9E1R - chains E and J of the 11 polymer chains in the assembly; structure by electron microscopy, 3.10 A resolution.

Chain E:
Name: Histone H3.2
From: Xenopus laevis
Reference sequence: P84233 (H32_XENLA); residues 0-135 here correspond to UniProt positions 1-136 (UniProt number = residue number + 1)
Chain sequence (136 residues; each row starts with the number of its first residue; numbering starts at 0):
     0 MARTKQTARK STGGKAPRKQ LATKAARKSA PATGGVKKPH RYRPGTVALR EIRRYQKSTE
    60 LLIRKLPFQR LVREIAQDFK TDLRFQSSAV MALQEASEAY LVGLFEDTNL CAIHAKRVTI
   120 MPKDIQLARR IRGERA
Not modelled in the structure: 0-37, 134-135

Chain J:
Molecule: 152-nt DNA strand
From: Homo sapiens
Sequence (152 nucleotides; numbered -75 to 76; the number before each row is that of its first residue; numbers below 1 keep their minus sign (DC-75 is residue -75)):
   -75 CCCTGGAGAA TCCCGGTGCC GAGGCCGCTC AATTGGTCGT AGACAGCTCT AGCACCGCTT
   -15 AAACGCACGT ACGCGCTGTC CCCCGCGTTT TAACCGCCAA GGGGATTACT CCCTAGTCTC
    45 CAGGCACGTG TCAGATATAT ACATCCTGTG CA

Interface between chain E and chain J:
Pairs across the interface - 24 pairs, chain E then chain J:
  His39(E) - DG-68(J)  sugar contact
  Arg40(E) - DG9(J)  hydrogen bond to the base
  Arg40(E) - DC10(J)  sugar contact
  Tyr41(E) - DG-68(J)  hydrogen bond to the sugar
  Tyr41(E) - DA-67(J)  sugar contact
  Tyr41(E) - DG9(J)  sugar contact
  Tyr41(E) - DC10(J)  hydrogen bond to the phosphate
  Arg42(E) - DG9(J)  sugar contact
  Pro43(E) - DC8(J)  phosphate contact
  Pro43(E) - DG9(J)  phosphate contact
  Gly44(E) - DG9(J)  hydrogen bond to the phosphate
  Thr45(E) - DG9(J)  phosphate contact
  Val46(E) - DG9(J)  phosphate contact
  Val46(E) - DC10(J)  phosphate contact
  Ala47(E) - DG9(J)  phosphate contact
  Arg49(E) - DA-67(J)  sugar contact
  Arg49(E) - DA-66(J)  salt bridge to the phosphate
  Arg63(E) - DC18(J)  phosphate contact
  Lys64(E) - DC18(J)  hydrogen bond to the phosphate
  Leu65(E) - DA17(J)  sugar contact
  Leu65(E) - DC18(J)  phosphate contact
  Pro66(E) - DA17(J)  phosphate contact
  Arg69(E) - DA17(J)  salt bridge to the phosphate
  Arg83(E) - DG27(J)  sugar contact
Also at the interface, not in a pair above, chain J (10 interface residues in all): DG26

Overview:
16 residues of chain E and 10 residues of chain J are in contact, with 5 hydrogen bonds and 2 salt bridges.
Among the polar pairs are Arg40(E)-DG9(J), Tyr41(E)-DG-68(J) and Tyr41(E)-DC10(J).
Chain E is Histone H3.2 (Xenopus laevis) and chain J is a 152-nt DNA strand (Homo sapiens); the structure,
Snf2h bound nucleosome complex - ClassB4, was determined by electron microscopy together with 9E1L, 9E1M,
9E1N, 9E1O, 9E1P, 9E1Q and 4 further entries from the same study.
